1EDZ - chain A; structure by X-ray diffraction, 2.80 A resolution.

# Chain A
Protein: 5,10-methylenetetrahydrofolate dehydrogenase
From: Saccharomyces cerevisiae
Notes: EC 1.5.1.15
UniProt: Q02046 (MTD1_YEAST); residue numbers follow UniProt; this construct covers 1-320
Chain sequence (320 residues; numbered 1 to 320; the number before each row is that of its first residue):
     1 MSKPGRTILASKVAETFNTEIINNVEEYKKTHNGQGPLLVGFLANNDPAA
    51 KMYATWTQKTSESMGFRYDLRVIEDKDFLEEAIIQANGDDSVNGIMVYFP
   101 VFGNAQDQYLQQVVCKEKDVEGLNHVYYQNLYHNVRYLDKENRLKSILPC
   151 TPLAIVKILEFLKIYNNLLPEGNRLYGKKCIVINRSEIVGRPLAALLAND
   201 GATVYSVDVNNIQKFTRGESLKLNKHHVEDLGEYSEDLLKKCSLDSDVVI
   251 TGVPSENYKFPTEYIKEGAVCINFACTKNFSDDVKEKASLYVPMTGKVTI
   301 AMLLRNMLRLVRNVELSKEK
Unresolved in the structure: 1-2, 320
Swiss-Prot annotation at these positions:
  - active site: Cys150
  - binding site (NAD(+)): Arg185, Ser186, Asp208, Val209, Phe274 to Cys276

# Summary
Curated annotation (UniProt) lists active-site residue Cys150 and 7 NAD+-binding residues.
Chain A is 5,10-methylenetetrahydrofolate dehydrogenase (Saccharomyces cerevisiae); the structure, Structure
of the NAD-dependent 5,10-methylenetetrahydrofolate dehydrogenase from saccharomyces cerevisiae, was
determined by X-ray diffraction together with 1EE9 from the same study.
